3M2R - chains B and E of the 6 polymer chains in the assembly; structure by X-ray diffraction, 1.30 A resolution.

# Chain B (and E)
Molecule: Methyl-coenzyme M reductase I subunit beta
Organism: Methanothermobacter marburgensis
Notes: EC 2.8.4.1; chain E of this document is another copy of the same molecule, construct and numbering; everything in this record applies to it too
Reference sequence: P11560 (MCRB_METTM); numbering as in UniProt (aligned over 2-443)
Amino-acid sequence (442 residues; row label = number of the first residue in the row):
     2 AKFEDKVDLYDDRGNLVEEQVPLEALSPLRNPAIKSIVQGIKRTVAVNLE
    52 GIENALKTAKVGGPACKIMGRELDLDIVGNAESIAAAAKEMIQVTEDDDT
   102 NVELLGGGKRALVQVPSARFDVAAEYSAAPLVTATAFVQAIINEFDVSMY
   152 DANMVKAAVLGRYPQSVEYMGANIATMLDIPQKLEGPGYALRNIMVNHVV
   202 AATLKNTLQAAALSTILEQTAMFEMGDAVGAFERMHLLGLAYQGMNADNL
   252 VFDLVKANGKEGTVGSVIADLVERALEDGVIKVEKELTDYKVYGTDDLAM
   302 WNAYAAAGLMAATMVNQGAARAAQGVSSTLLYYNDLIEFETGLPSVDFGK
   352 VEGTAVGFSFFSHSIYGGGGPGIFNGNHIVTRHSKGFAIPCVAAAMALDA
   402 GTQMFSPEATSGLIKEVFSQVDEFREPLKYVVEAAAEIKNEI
Residues lining bound ligands:
  - 1-thioethanesulfonic acid (COM): Phe-361, Ser-365, Tyr-367
  - factor 430 (F43): Ser-365, Ile-366, Tyr-367
  - Coenzyme B / TPZ: Phe-361, Phe-362, Tyr-367, Gly-368, Gly-369, His-379, Ile-380, Val-381
Swiss-Prot annotation at these positions:
  - binding site (coenzyme M): Tyr-367
  - binding site (coenzyme B): Gly-369

# Chain B / chain E interface
Contacting residue pairs - 88 pairs, chain B then chain E:
  Pro-29(B) with Val-123(E)
  Leu-30(B) with Val-95(E), hydrophobic; Arg-120(E)
  Arg-31(B) with Val-95(E); Thr-96(E)
  Lys-36(B) with Asp-122(E); Val-123(E)
  Val-39(B) with Val-123(E)
  Gln-40(B) with Asp-122(E), hydrogen bond (side chain-backbone)
  Lys-43(B) with Ala-124(E), hydrogen bond (side chain-backbone); Ala-125(E), hydrogen bond (side chain-backbone)
  Met-92(B) with Val-230(E); Gly-231(E)
  Val-95(B) with Leu-30(E), hydrophobic; Arg-31(E)
  Thr-96(B) with Arg-31(E)
  Arg-120(B) with Leu-30(E)
  Asp-122(B) with Lys-36(E), salt bridge; Gln-40(E), hydrogen bond (backbone-side chain)
  Val-123(B) with Pro-29(E); Lys-36(E); Val-39(E); Thr-221(E)
  Ala-124(B) with Lys-43(E), hydrogen bond (backbone-side chain); Glu-225(E)
  Ala-125(B) with Lys-43(E), hydrogen bond (backbone-side chain); Glu-126(E); Tyr-127(E); Ala-191(E), hydrophobic; Glu-225(E), hydrogen bond (backbone-side chain)
  Glu-126(B) with Ala-125(E); Glu-126(E); Leu-185(E); Pro-188(E); Gly-189(E), hydrogen bond (side chain-backbone); Glu-225(E), hydrogen bond (backbone-side chain)
  Tyr-127(B) with Ala-125(E)
  Ser-128(B) with Pro-188(E); Gly-189(E)
  Ala-129(B) with Glu-225(E)
  Leu-132(B) with Pro-188(E); Met-226(E)
  Val-133(B) with Phe-224(E); Val-230(E), hydrophobic
  Thr-136(B) with Gly-227(E); Val-230(E)
  Gln-140(B) with Val-230(E), hydrogen bond (side chain-backbone); Gly-231(E); Ala-232(E), hydrogen bond (side chain-backbone); Phe-233(E)
  Tyr-164(B) with Gly-187(E); Pro-188(E)
  Tyr-170(B) with Pro-188(E)
  Ile-181(B) with Pro-188(E), hydrophobic
  Gln-183(B) with Gln-183(E); Leu-185(E), hydrogen bond (side chain-backbone); Gly-187(E); Pro-188(E)
  Leu-185(B) with Glu-126(E); Gln-183(E), hydrogen bond (backbone-side chain)
  Gly-187(B) with Tyr-164(E); Gln-183(E)
  Pro-188(B) with Glu-126(E); Ser-128(E); Leu-132(E); Tyr-164(E); Tyr-170(E); Gln-183(E)
  Gly-189(B) with Glu-126(E), hydrogen bond (backbone-side chain); Ser-128(E)
  Ala-191(B) with Ala-125(E), hydrophobic
  Thr-221(B) with Val-123(E)
  Phe-224(B) with Val-133(E)
  Glu-225(B) with Ala-124(E); Ala-125(E), hydrogen bond (side chain-backbone); Glu-126(E), hydrogen bond (side chain-backbone); Ala-129(E); Leu-132(E)
  Met-226(B) with Leu-132(E)
  Gly-227(B) with Thr-136(E)
  Val-230(B) with Met-92(E); Val-133(E), hydrophobic; Thr-136(E); Gln-140(E), hydrogen bond (backbone-side chain)
  Gly-231(B) with Met-92(E); Gln-140(E)
  Ala-232(B) with Gln-140(E), hydrogen bond (backbone-side chain)
  Phe-233(B) with Gln-140(E)
Also at the interface, not in a pair above, chain B (48 interface residues in all): Ile-35, Phe-121, Val-168, Pro-182, Glu-186, Tyr-190, Leu-192
Also at the interface, not in a pair above, chain E (48 interface residues in all): Ile-35, Ala-119, Phe-121, Ile-181, Pro-182, Glu-186, Tyr-190, Leu-192

# Summary
Chain B and chain E each contribute 48 residues to their interface, with 18 hydrogen bonds and 1 salt bridge.
Polar pairs include Asp-122(B)/Lys-36(E), Gln-40(B)/Asp-122(E) and Lys-43(B)/Ala-124(E). Chain B binds
Coenzyme B / TPZ, 1-thioethanesulfonic acid and factor 430.
Chain B and chain E are both Methyl-coenzyme M reductase I subunit beta (Methanothermobacter marburgensis);
the structure, Structural Insight into Methyl-Coenzyme M Reductase Chemistry using Coenzyme B Analogues, was
determined by X-ray diffraction, deposited together with 3M1V, 3M2U, 3M2V, 3M30 and 3M32.
